PDB entry 5N8Y | electron microscopy, 4.70 A resolution (low resolution: residue-level contacts below are approximate; hydrogen-bond / salt-bridge calls are withheld) | chains D and E of the 24 polymer chains in the assembly

== Chain D (and E) ==
Protein: Circadian clock protein kinase KaiC
Organism: Synechococcus elongatus
Notes: EC 2.7.11.1; chain E of this document is another copy of the same molecule, construct and numbering; everything in this record applies to it too
UniProtKB: Q79PF4 (KAIC_SYNE7); residues 1-519 here = UniProt positions 1-519
Sequence (519 residues; numbered 1 to 519; the number before each row is that of its first residue):
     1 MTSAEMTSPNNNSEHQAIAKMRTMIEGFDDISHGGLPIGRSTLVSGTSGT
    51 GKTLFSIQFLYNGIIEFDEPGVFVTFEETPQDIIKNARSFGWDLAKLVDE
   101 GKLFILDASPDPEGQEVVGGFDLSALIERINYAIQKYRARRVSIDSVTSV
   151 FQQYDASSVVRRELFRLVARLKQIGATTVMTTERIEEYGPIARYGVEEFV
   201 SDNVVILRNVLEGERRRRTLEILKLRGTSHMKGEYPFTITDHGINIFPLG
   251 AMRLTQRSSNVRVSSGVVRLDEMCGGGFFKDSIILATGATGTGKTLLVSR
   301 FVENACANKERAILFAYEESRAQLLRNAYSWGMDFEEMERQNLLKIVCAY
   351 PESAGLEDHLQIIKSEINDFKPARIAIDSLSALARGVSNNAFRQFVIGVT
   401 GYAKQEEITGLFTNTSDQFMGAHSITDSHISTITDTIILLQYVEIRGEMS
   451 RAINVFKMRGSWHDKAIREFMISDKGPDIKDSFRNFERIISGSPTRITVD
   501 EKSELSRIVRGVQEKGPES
Disordered / not traced: 1-13, 497-519
Curated features (UniProtKB/Swiss-Prot):
  - region: Q115 to D122 (B-loop, required to bind KaiB and SasA), P248 to N260 (Linker), R488 to I497 (A-loop, interacts with KaiA)
  - active site: E77 (Proton acceptor in CI (KaiC 1)), E318 (Proton acceptor in CII (KaiC 2))
  - binding site (ATP): G49, T50, G51, K52, T53, L54, S89, K224, L225, R226, T228, H230, T240, D241, T290, G291, T292, G293, K294, T295 and 9 more in UniProt
  - binding site (Mg(2+)): T53, T295, E318
  - modified residue: S431 (Phosphoserine), T432 (Phosphothreonine)
  - mutagenesis: T42 (T42S: Extends the period of the circadian rhythm to 28 hours in reconstituted KaiABC complex. Decreased endogenous ATPase), K52 (K52A: Induces an arrhythmic phenotype, significantly reduced ATP-binding), G71 (G71A: Lowers the amplitude and distords the waveform of the circadian rhythm), A87 (A87V: In kaiC1; shortens the period of the circadian rhythm to 22 hours), W92 (W92F: Increases photoperiod in presence of KaiA and KaiB), A108 (A108E: No longer binds KaiB, no formation of KaiCBA, still phosphorylated; A108L: Reduced binding of KaiB, reduced formation of KaiCBA, still phosphorylated), G114 (G114A: Extends the period of the circadian rhythm to 27 hours), Q115 (Q115A: Abolishes the circadian rhythm), S146 (S146P: CI hydrolysis rate halves, increases period of the circadian rhythm by nearly 50%; S146W: Loss of stable oscillation in presence of KaiA and KaiB), Q153 (Q153A: Higher CI ATPase activity, clock speeds up), S157 (S157C: In kaiC2; extends the period of the circadian rhythm to 29 hours. Lower CI ATPase activity, clock slows down ...), R215 (R215C: In kaiC3; shortens the period of the circadian rhythm to 16 hours and decreases the interaction with KaiA), 35 further mutagenesis entries in UniProt

== Chain D / chain E interface ==
Contacting residue pairs - 13 pairs, chain D then chain E:
  S89(D) - G227(E)
  E214(D) - G233(E)
  E214(D) - E234(E)
  S320(D) - L254(E)
  A322(D) - S258(E)
  Q323(D) - S258(E)
  Q418(D) - H423(E)
  F419(D) - H423(E)
  R446(D) - F483(E)
  G447(D) - A466(E)
  G447(D) - I467(E)
  E448(D) - K465(E)
  M449(D) - K465(E)
Other interface residues (no listed pair), chain D (19 interface residues in all): N86, P112, R215, R216, G291, C348, S353, M420
Other interface residues (no listed pair), chain E (17 interface residues in all): R162, R166, G250, Q256, R257, S424, K457

== In short ==
19 residues of chain D and 17 residues of chain E are in contact. Curated annotation (UniProt) lists
active-site residues E77(D) and E318(D), 29 ATP-binding residues, 3 Mg2+-binding residues and 43 mutagenesis
sites on chain D.
Both chains are Circadian clock protein kinase KaiC (Synechococcus elongatus). Entry 5N8Y (KaiCBA circadian
clock backbone model based on a Cryo-EM density) was determined by electron microscopy.
